PDB entry 5L5B | X-ray diffraction, 2.80 A resolution | chains M and b of the 28 polymer chains in the assembly

== Chain M ==
Protein: Proteasome subunit beta type-7
Source organism: Saccharomyces cerevisiae (strain ATCC 204508 / S288c)
Notes: EC 3.4.25.1
UniProtKB: P30657 (PSB7_YEAST); residues -12 to 233 here correspond to UniProt positions 21-266 (UniProt number = residue number + 33)
Chain sequence (246 residues; each row starts with the number of its first residue; numbers below 1 keep their minus sign (Thr-12 is residue -12)):
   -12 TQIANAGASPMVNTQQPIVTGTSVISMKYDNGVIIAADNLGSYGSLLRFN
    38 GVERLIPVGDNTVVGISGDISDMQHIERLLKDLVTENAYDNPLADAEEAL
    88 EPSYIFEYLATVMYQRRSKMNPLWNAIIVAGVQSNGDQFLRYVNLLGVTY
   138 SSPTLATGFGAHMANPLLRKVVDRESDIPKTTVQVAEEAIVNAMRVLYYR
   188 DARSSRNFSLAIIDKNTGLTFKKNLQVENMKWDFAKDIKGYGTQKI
Not modelled in the structure: -12 to 0

== Chain b ==
Protein: Proteasome subunit beta type-1
Source organism: Saccharomyces cerevisiae (strain ATCC 204508 / S288c)
Notes: EC 3.4.25.1
UniProtKB: P38624 (PSB1_YEAST); residues 1-196 here correspond to UniProt positions 20-215 (UniProt number = residue number + 19)
Chain sequence (196 residues; row label = number of the first residue in the row):
     1 TSIMAVTFKDGVILGADSRTTTGAYIANRVTDKLTRVHDKIWCCRSGSAA
    51 DTQAIADIVQYHLELYTSQYGTPSTETAASVFKELCYENKDNLTAGIIVA
   101 GYDDKNKGEVYTIPLGGSVHKLPYAIAGSGSTFIYGYCDKNFRENMSKEE
   151 TVDFIKHSLSQAIKWDGSSGGVIRMVVLTAAGVERLIFYPDEYEQL
Curated features (UniProtKB/Swiss-Prot):
  - active site: Thr1 (Nucleophile)

== How chain M and chain b interact ==
Residue-residue contacts (61; chain M residue first):
  Ser32(M) with Trp165(b); Asp166(b); Gly167(b), hydrogen bond (backbone-backbone)
  Leu33(M) with Phe133(b), hydrophobic; Trp165(b)
  Leu34(M) with Lys164(b); Trp165(b), hydrogen bond (backbone-backbone); Gly167(b)
  Arg35(M) with Trp165(b)
  Phe146(M) with Ala24(b), hydrophobic; Tyr25(b)
  Tyr185(M) with Glu194(b), hydrogen bond
  Tyr186(M) with Ile26(b); Arg29(b)
  Arg187(M) with Ala24(b); Tyr25(b); Ile26(b), hydrogen bond (backbone-backbone); Ala27(b), hydrogen bond (side chain-backbone); Asn28(b); Arg29(b)
  Asp188(M) with Ala24(b); Ile26(b)
  Ala189(M) with Arg19(b); Thr21(b); Ala24(b), hydrogen bond (backbone-backbone); Ile26(b); Gly167(b)
  Arg193(M) with Asp191(b), salt bridge; Glu194(b), salt bridge
  Lys218(M) with Arg29(b), hydrogen bond (backbone-side chain)
  Trp219(M) with Arg29(b); Gly171(b); Val172(b), hydrophobic; Tyr189(b); Pro190(b)
  Asp220(M) with Tyr189(b)
  Phe221(M) with Arg29(b); Val30(b), hydrophobic
  Ala222(M) with Val30(b), hydrophobic; Arg174(b), hydrogen bond (backbone-side chain); Ile187(b), hydrophobic
  Lys223(M) with Ile187(b); Tyr189(b)
  Ile225(M) with Val30(b), hydrophobic; Arg174(b)
  Lys226(M) with Asp32(b); Arg185(b)
  Gly227(M) with Asp32(b), hydrogen bond (backbone-side chain)
  Tyr228(M) with Thr35(b); Arg45(b); Gln53(b), hydrogen bond (side chain-backbone); Ala56(b); Asp57(b), hydrogen bond
  Gln231(M) with Asp32(b); Leu34(b); Thr35(b); Arg36(b), hydrogen bond (side chain-backbone); Trp42(b); Arg185(b)
  Ile233(M) with Trp42(b); Arg185(b), hydrogen bond (backbone-side chain)
Also at the interface, not in a pair above, chain M (27 interface residues in all): Asn37, Met150, Arg190, Met217
Also at the interface, not in a pair above, chain b (34 interface residues in all): Ile163, Ser168

== Overview ==
27 residues of chain M face 34 of chain b across their interface; the contacts include 13 hydrogen bonds and 2
salt bridges. Among the polar pairs are Arg193(M)-Asp191(b), Arg193(M)-Glu194(b) and Tyr185(M)-Glu194(b). From
UniProt: active-site residue Thr1(b) on chain b.
Here chain M is Proteasome subunit beta type-7 and chain b is Proteasome subunit beta type-1, both from
Saccharomyces cerevisiae (strain ATCC 204508 / S288c). Entry 5L5B (Yeast 20S proteasome with human beta5i
(1-138) and human beta6 (97-111; 118-133)) was determined by X-ray diffraction, deposited together with 5L52,
5L54, 5L55, 5L5A, 5L5D, 5L5E and 30 further entries.
